Entry 5V7T (X-ray diffraction, 2.30 A resolution); this record covers chain A.

[Chain A]
Name: Poly [ADP-ribose] polymerase 14
Organism: Homo sapiens
Notes: EC 2.4.2.30
UniProt: Q460N5 (PAR14_HUMAN), isoform Q460N5-1; residue numbers follow UniProt; this construct covers 1529-1720
Amino-acid sequence (194 residues; numbered 1527 to 1720; the number before each row is that of its first residue):
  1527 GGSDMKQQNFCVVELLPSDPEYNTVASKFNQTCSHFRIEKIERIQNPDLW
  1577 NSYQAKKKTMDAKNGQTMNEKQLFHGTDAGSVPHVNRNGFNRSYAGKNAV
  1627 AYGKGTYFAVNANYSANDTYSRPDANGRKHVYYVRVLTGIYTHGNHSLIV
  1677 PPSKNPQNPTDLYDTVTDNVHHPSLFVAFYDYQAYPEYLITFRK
Not modelled in the structure: 1527-1531, 1618-1629, 1681-1684
Construct notes: expression tag (1527-1528)
Cystine bridges: Cys1537 forms a disulfide with the same residue of a neighbouring copy of this chain
Residues lining bound ligands: 91V (N-{4-[4-(diphenylmethoxy)piperidin-1-yl]butyl}[1,2,4]triazolo[4,3-b]pyridazin-6-amine): Phe1600, His1601, Gly1602, Lys1630, Tyr1633, Ala1635, Tyr1640, Ser1641, Tyr1646, His1672

[In short]
Bound to chain A: compound 91V.
Chain A is Poly [ADP-ribose] polymerase 14 (Homo sapiens); the structure, crystal structure of PARP14 bound to
N-{4-[4-(diphenylmethoxy)piperidin-1-yl]butyl}[1,2,4]triazolo[4,3-b]pyridazin-6-amine inhibitor, was
determined by X-ray diffraction, deposited together with 5V7W.
